Entry 7F23 (electron microscopy, 3.58 A resolution); this record covers chains A and E of the 5 polymer chains in the assembly.

# Chain A
Molecule: Guanine nucleotide-binding protein G(s) subunit alpha isoforms short, Isoform Gnas-2 of Guanine nucleotide-binding protein G(s) subunit alpha isoforms short
From: Homo sapiens
UniProtKB: P63092 (GNAS2_HUMAN); the construct has insertions or renumbered stretches relative to UniProt, so the offset changes along the chain: 6-64 = UniProt 6-64; 204-254 = UniProt 190-240; 265-394 = UniProt 251-380
Chain sequence (248 residues; row label = number of the first residue in the row; note: 141 numbers in that range are skipped by the numbering (no residue carries them; nothing is unmodelled there)):
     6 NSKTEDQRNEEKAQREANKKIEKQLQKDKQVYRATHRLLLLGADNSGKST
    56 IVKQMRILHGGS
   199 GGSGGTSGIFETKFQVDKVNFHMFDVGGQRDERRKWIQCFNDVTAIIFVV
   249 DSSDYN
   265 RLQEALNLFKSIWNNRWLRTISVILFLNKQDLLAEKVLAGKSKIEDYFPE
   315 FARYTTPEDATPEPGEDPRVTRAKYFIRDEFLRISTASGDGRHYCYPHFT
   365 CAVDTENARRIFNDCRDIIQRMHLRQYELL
Disordered / not traced: 6-11, 199-205
Sequence notes: engineered mutation Asp49 (Gly in P63092), Asn50 (Glu in P63092), Asp249 (Ala235 in P63092), Asp252 (Ser238 in P63092), Ala372 (Ile358 in P63092), Ile375 (Val361 in P63092); linker (65-67, 199-203)
Ligand contacts: GTP (guanosine-5'-triphosphate): Ala48, Asp49, Asn50, Ser51, Gly52, Lys53, Ser54, Thr55, Asn292, Lys293, Asp295, Leu296, Cys365, Ala366
What the authors report for this chain:
  - mutagenesis - Q59L, V367A: increased catalytic activity
  - mutagenesis - Q59A, T369A: unchanged catalytic activity
  - mutagenesis - Q59L, V367A: increased catalytic activity with D(1A) dopamine receptor
  - mutagenesis - Q59A, T369A: unchanged catalytic activity with D(1A) dopamine receptor
  - mutagenesis - N23A/I26A/E27A/L30A: abolished binding to D(1A) dopamine receptor
  - mutagenesis - Y37F: unchanged binding to D(1A) dopamine receptor

# Chain E
Molecule: Nanobody 35
From: synthetic construct
Notes: antibody fragment or engineered binder
Chain sequence (160 residues; row label = number of the first residue in the row; numbers below 1 keep their minus sign (Met-21 is residue -21)):
   -21 MKYLLPTAAAGLLLLAAQPAMAQVQLQESGGGLVQPGGSLRLSCAASGFT
    29 FSNYKMNWVRQAPGKGLEWVSDISQSGASISYTGSVKGRFTISRDNAKNT
    79 LYLQMNSLKPEDTAVYYCARCPAPFTRDCFDVTSTTYAYRGQGTQVTVSS
   129 HHHHHHEPEA
Disordered / not traced: -21 to 0, 129-138
Cystine bridges: Cys22-Cys96, Cys99-Cys107

# Chain A / chain E interface
Residue-residue contacts (18; chain A residue first):
  Arg228(A) - Thr114(E)
  Asp229(A) - Thr111(E)
  Asp229(A) - Ser112(E)  hydrogen bond
  Glu230(A) - Thr111(E)
  Glu230(A) - Thr114(E)
  Arg232(A) - Pro100(E)
  Arg232(A) - Tyr115(E)
  Gln267(A) - Trp47(E)
  Asn271(A) - Trp47(E)
  Leu272(A) - Phe108(E)  hydrophobic
  Ser275(A) - Asp106(E)
  Ser275(A) - Cys107(E)  hydrogen bond (side chain-backbone)
  Ser275(A) - Phe108(E)
  Asn278(A) - Asp106(E)
  Asn279(A) - Asp106(E)
  Tyr311(A) - Gly62(E)
  Tyr311(A) - Ser63(E)
  Pro313(A) - Gly62(E)
Interface residues without a listed pair, chain A (15 interface residues in all): Arg231, Arg280, Phe312
Interface residues without a listed pair, chain E (14 interface residues in all): Thr61, Thr104, Arg105

# In short
Chain A and chain E form an interface of 15 and 14 residues respectively; the contacts include 2 hydrogen
bonds. Polar contacts include Asp229(A)-Ser112(E) and Ser275(A)-Cys107(E). From the paper: Q59L and V367A of
chain A increase catalytic activity; Q59L and V367A of chain A increase catalytic activity with D(1A) dopamine
receptor; 6 substitutions were tested in all.
Here chain A is Guanine nucleotide-binding protein G(s) subunit alpha isoforms short, Isoform Gnas-2 of
Guanine nucleotide-binding protein G(s) subunit alpha isoforms short (Homo sapiens) and chain E is Nanobody 35
(synthetic construct). Entry 7F23 (Cryo-EM structure of the GTP-bound dopamine receptor 1 and mini-Gs complex
with Nb35) was determined by electron microscopy (same publication as 7F0T, 7F1O, 7F1Z and 7F24).
